7UJJ - chains A and B of the 7 polymer chains in the assembly; structure by electron microscopy, 6.50 A resolution (low resolution: residue-level contacts below are approximate; hydrogen-bond / salt-bridge calls are withheld).

# Chain A
Protein: Shiga-like toxin 2 subunit A
Source organism: Escherichia phage 933W
Notes: EC 3.2.2.22
UniProt: P09385 (STXA_BP933); residues 1-297 here correspond to UniProt positions 23-319 (UniProt number = residue number + 22)
Sequence (297 residues; each row starts with the number of its first residue):
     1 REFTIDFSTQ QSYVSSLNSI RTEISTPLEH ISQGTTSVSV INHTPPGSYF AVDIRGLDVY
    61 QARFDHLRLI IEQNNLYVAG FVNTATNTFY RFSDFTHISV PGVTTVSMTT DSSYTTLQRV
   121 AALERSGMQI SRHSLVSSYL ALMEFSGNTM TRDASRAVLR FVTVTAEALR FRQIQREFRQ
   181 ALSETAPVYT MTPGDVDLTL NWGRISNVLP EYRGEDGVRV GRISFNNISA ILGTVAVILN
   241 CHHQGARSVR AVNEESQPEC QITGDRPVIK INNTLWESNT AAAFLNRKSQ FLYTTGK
Disordered / not traced: 243-258
Cystine bridges: Cys241-Cys260
Bound ions: Na+ site 1: Ser15, Ser19; Na+ site 2: Thr22, Ser25; Na+ site 3: Arg266, Asn279 (together with formate)
UniProt features mapped onto this chain:
  - active site: Glu167
  - site: Arg250, Ala251 (Cleavage)

# Chain B
Protein: Shiga-like toxin 2 subunit B
Source organism: Escherichia phage 933W
UniProt: P09386 (STXB_BP933); residues 1-70 here correspond to UniProt positions 20-89 (UniProt number = residue number + 19)
Sequence (70 residues; numbered 1 to 70; the number before each row is that of its first residue):
     1 ADCAKGKIEF SKYNEDDTFT VKVDGKEYWT SRWNLQPLLQ SAQLTGMTVT IKSSTCESGS
    61 GFAEVQFNND
Cystine bridges: Cys3-Cys56
Bound ions: Na+: Ser53, Thr55, Ser60, Gly61

# How chain A and chain B interact
Residue-residue contacts (14; chain A residue first):
  Arg266(A) with Asn69(B)
  Ile269(A) with Thr45(B)
  Ile271(A) with Leu44(B)
  Leu285(A) with Ser41(B); Leu44(B); Thr45(B)
  Arg287(A) with Pro37(B)
  Lys288(A) with Asn34(B); Pro37(B)
  Ser289(A) with Trp33(B); Asn34(B); Pro37(B)
  Phe291(A) with Trp33(B)
  Leu292(A) with Asn34(B)
Interface residues without a listed pair, chain A (10 interface residues in all): Asn272

# Summary
Chain A and chain B form an interface of 10 and 7 residues respectively. Ser15(A) and Ser19(A) coordinate Na+
site 1. Thr22(A) and Ser25(A) coordinate Na+ site 2. Curated annotation (UniProt) lists active-site residue
Glu167(A) on chain A.
Here chain A is Shiga-like toxin 2 subunit A and chain B is Shiga-like toxin 2 subunit B, both from
Escherichia phage 933W. Entry 7UJJ (Stx2a and DARPin complex) was determined by electron microscopy.
